Entry 6K4E (X-ray diffraction, 2.09 A resolution); this record covers chains A and B.

[Chain A (and B)]
Molecule: Putative serine phosphatase
From: Pseudomonas aeruginosa
Notes: chain B of this document is another copy of the same molecule, construct and numbering; everything in this record applies to it too
UniProtKB: A0A4U9RCZ4 (A0A4U9RCZ4_PSEAI); numbering as in UniProt (aligned over 386-663)
Amino-acid sequence (301 residues; each row starts with the number of its first residue):
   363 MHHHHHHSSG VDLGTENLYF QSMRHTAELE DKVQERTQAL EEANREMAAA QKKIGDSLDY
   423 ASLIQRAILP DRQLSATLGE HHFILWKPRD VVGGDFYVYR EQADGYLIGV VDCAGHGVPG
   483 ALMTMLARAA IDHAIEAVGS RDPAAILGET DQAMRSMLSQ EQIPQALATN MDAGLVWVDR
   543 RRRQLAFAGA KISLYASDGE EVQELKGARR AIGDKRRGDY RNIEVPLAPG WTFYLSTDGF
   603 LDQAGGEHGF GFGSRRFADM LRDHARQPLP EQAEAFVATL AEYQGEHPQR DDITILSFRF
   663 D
Disordered / not traced: 363-406, 521-528, 578-581 (chain B: 363-408, 522-527, 577-579)
Construct notes: initiating methionine (363); expression tag (364-385)
Metal / ion sites: Mg2+ site 1: Asp474, Asp600, Asp653; Mg2+ site 2: Asp474, Cys475, Gly477; Mg2+ site 3 near Asp600 (its only coordinating residue here)
From the paper describing this entry:
  - catalytic residues: Asp457, Asp474, Gly477, Asp600, Gly601, Asp653 (by similarity / conservation)
  - Mg2+ coordination: Cys475, Asp600
  - Mg2+ coordination through a water molecule: Asp534, Asp604
  - contacts within the chain: Glu609-Arg618 (salt bridge) (from molecular simulation)

[Chain A / chain B interface]
Pairs across the interface (57):
  Ala412(A) - Gln413(B)
  Gln413(A) - Ala412(B)
  Gln413(A) - Gln413(B)
  Gln413(A) - Ile416(B)
  Ile416(A) - Gln413(B)
  Ile416(A) - Ile416(B)  hydrophobic
  Ser419(A) - Pro481(B)
  Tyr422(A) - Pro481(B)  hydrophobic
  Tyr422(A) - Leu529(B)
  Tyr422(A) - Ala530(B)  hydrogen bond (side chain-backbone)
  Ala423(A) - Val480(B)  hydrophobic
  Ala423(A) - Pro481(B)
  Ala423(A) - Leu484(B)
  Leu425(A) - Leu529(B)
  Ile426(A) - Pro481(B)
  Ile426(A) - Leu484(B)  hydrophobic
  Ile426(A) - Leu520(B)
  Ile426(A) - Leu529(B)  hydrophobic
  Ala429(A) - Met519(B)
  Ala429(A) - Leu520(B)  hydrophobic
  Ala429(A) - Ser521(B)  hydrogen bond (backbone-backbone)
  Ala429(A) - Leu529(B)  hydrophobic
  Ile430(A) - Met519(B)
  Ile430(A) - Leu520(B)  hydrophobic
  Val480(A) - Ala423(B)  hydrophobic
  Val480(A) - Val480(B)  hydrophobic
  Pro481(A) - Ser419(B)
  Pro481(A) - Tyr422(B)  hydrophobic
  Pro481(A) - Ile426(B)
  Ala483(A) - Leu484(B)
  Leu484(A) - Ala423(B)
  Leu484(A) - Ile426(B)  hydrophobic
  Leu484(A) - Ala483(B)
  Leu484(A) - Leu484(B)  hydrophobic
  Leu484(A) - Met487(B)
  Met487(A) - Leu484(B)
  Met487(A) - Met487(B)  hydrophobic
  Met487(A) - Leu488(B)  hydrophobic
  Leu488(A) - Met487(B)  hydrophobic
  Arg490(A) - Ser518(B)
  Arg490(A) - Met519(B)  hydrogen bond (side chain-backbone)
  Ala491(A) - Ala491(B)  hydrophobic
  Ala491(A) - Met519(B)  hydrophobic
  Asp494(A) - Met519(B)
  His495(A) - Glu498(B)
  Glu498(A) - His495(B)
  Ser518(A) - Arg490(B)
  Met519(A) - Ala429(B)
  Met519(A) - Ile430(B)
  Met519(A) - Arg490(B)  hydrogen bond (backbone-side chain)
  Met519(A) - Ala491(B)  hydrophobic
  Met519(A) - Asp494(B)
  Leu520(A) - Ala429(B)  hydrophobic
  Leu529(A) - Tyr422(B)
  Leu529(A) - Leu425(B)  hydrophobic
  Leu529(A) - Ile426(B)  hydrophobic
  Ala530(A) - Tyr422(B)  hydrogen bond (backbone-side chain)
Also at the interface, not in a pair above, chain A (29 interface residues in all): Met409, Leu420, Met485
Also at the interface, not in a pair above, chain B (30 interface residues in all): Leu420, Met485, Ala528

[In short]
29 residues of chain A face 30 of chain B across their interface, with 5 hydrogen bonds. Polar contacts
include Tyr422(A)-Ala530(B), Arg490(A)-Met519(B) and Ala429(A)-Ser521(B). The Mg2+ site 1 is built by
Asp474(A), Asp600(A) and Asp653(A). From the paper: catalytic residues Asp457(A), Asp474(A) and Gly477(A)
among others; Mg2+ coordination by Cys475(A) and Asp600(A).
Chain A and chain B are both Putative serine phosphatase (Pseudomonas aeruginosa); the structure, SiaA-PP2C
domain of Pseudomonas aeruginosa, was determined by X-ray diffraction, deposited together with 6K4F.
